Entry 6TDY (electron microscopy, 3.04 A resolution); this record covers chains B and E of the 26 polymer chains in the assembly.

Chain B:
Molecule: ATP synthase subunit alpha
Source organism: Euglena gracilis
Chain sequence (561 residues; row label = number of the first residue in the row):
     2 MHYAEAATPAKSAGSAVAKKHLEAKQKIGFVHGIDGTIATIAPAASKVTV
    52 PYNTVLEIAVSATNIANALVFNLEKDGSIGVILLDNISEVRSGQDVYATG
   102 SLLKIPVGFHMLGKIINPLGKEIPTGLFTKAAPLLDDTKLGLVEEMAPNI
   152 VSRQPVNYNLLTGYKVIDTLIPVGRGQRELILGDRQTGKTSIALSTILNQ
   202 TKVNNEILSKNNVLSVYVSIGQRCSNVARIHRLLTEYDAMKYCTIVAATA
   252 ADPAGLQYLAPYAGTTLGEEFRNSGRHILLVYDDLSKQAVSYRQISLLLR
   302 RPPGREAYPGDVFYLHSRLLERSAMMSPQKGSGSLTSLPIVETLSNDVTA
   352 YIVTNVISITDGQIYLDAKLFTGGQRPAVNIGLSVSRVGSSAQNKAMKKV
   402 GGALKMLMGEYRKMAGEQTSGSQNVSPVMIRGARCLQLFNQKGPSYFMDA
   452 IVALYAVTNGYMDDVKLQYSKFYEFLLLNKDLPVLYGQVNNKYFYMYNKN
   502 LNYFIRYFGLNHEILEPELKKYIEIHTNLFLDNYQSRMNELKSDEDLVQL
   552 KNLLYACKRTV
Not modelled in the structure: 2-25, 128-138
Ion coordination: Mg2+: Thr191 (together with ATP)
Residues lining bound ligands:
  - ATP (adenosine-5'-triphosphate), molecule 1: Arg186, Gln187, Thr188, Gly189, Lys190, Thr191, Ser192, Gln223, Phe372, Arg377, Pro378, Gln442, Lys443
  - ATP, molecule 2: Ile358, Ser359, Val386, Arg388
  - fragment of triton x-100 (TRT): Arg186, Gln187, Phe372

Chain E:
Molecule: ATP synthase subunit beta
Source organism: Euglena gracilis
Chain sequence (494 residues; row label = number of the first residue in the row):
     8 TAPATAADVKQVGYVQQIIGAVVDVTFTDSVPPVLTALTVDAKETGTLLT
    58 MEIVQHLDTKTARCICMSSTDMLRLRTPVVNTGSQITVPVGEATLGRIFN
   108 VMGDAIDQRGPVKNKVRWPIHRKAPTLAEQSGKDEVLVTGIKVIDLILPY
   158 CKGGKIGLFGGAGVGKTVIIMELINNVAKGHGGYSVFAGVGERTREGTDL
   208 YLEMMGSKVIDLQGDSKCVLVYGQMNEPPGARARVAQTALTMAEYFRDEA
   258 GQDVLLFVDNVFRFTQANSEVSALLGRIPAAVGYQPTLAEDLGMLQERIT
   308 STVKGSITSVQAVYVPADDITDPAPATTFSHLDATTVLSRSVAEAGIYPA
   358 VEPLECASRIMDPDAIDVNHYNVAMDIVEMLTKYKELQDIIAVLGIDELS
   408 EEDKLIVDRARKVAKFMSQPFAVAEVFTGMKGYYVQLEDCVSDFGSLLMG
   458 QCDNIPEMAFYMVGGLDSVKEKAAKMAAEAAAMRERARKAAEAK
Not modelled in the structure: 8-14
Residues lining bound ligands: fragment of triton x-100 (TRT): Phe166, Asp325, Ile327, Phe336, Leu339, Asp340, Ala341, Thr342, Ala364, Ser365, Arg366

How chain B and chain E interact:
Pairs across the interface (64; chain B residue first):
  Phe31(B) with Thr66(E)
  His33(B) with Leu64(E); Asp65(E); Thr66(E)
  Gly34(B) with His63(E)
  Ile35(B) with Gln62(E), hydrogen bond (backbone-side chain); His63(E), hydrogen bond (backbone-backbone)
  Asp36(B) with Gln62(E); Arg284(E), salt bridge
  Gly37(B) with Arg284(E)
  Ser89(B) with Lys130(E)
  Arg92(B) with Ser37(E); Val38(E); Pro40(E)
  Ser93(B) with His63(E); Asp65(E), hydrogen bond (side chain-backbone); Thr66(E)
  Ile116(B) with Leu134(E), hydrophobic
  Ile124(B) with Leu134(E), hydrophobic
  Pro125(B) with Ala135(E)
  Thr126(B) with Leu134(E); Ala135(E)
  Arg186(B) with Ile327(E); Phe336(E)
  Gln187(B) with Phe336(E), hydrogen bond (side chain-backbone)
  Arg224(B) with Lys162(E); Glu304(E); His338(E), hydrogen bond (side chain-backbone); Asp340(E), salt bridge
  Cys225(B) with Leu134(E), hydrophobic; Gln137(E); Glu304(E), hydrogen bond (backbone-side chain)
  Ser226(B) with Gln137(E)
  Ala229(B) with Leu134(E), hydrophobic
  Arg230(B) with Arg366(E)
  Arg233(B) with Gly139(E)
  Ala251(B) with Glu304(E)
  Ala252(B) with Glu304(E)
  Arg294(B) with Ala287(E)
  Gln295(B) with Pro293(E); Thr294(E); Glu297(E)
  Leu298(B) with Ile285(E), hydrophobic; Ala287(E), hydrophobic; Pro293(E), hydrophobic
  Leu299(B) with Arg284(E)
  Arg301(B) with Gly283(E), hydrogen bond (side chain-backbone); Ile285(E)
  Ala308(B) with Ala287(E); Ala288(E)
  Glu343(B) with Ser337(E)
  Lys443(B) with Asp369(E), salt bridge; Asp371(E), salt bridge
  Asp545(B) with Arg416(E), salt bridge; Met456(E)
  Val549(B) with Met456(E), hydrophobic
  Lys552(B) with Asp383(E); Glu386(E), salt bridge
  Asn553(B) with Asn379(E), hydrogen bond
  Tyr556(B) with Asn379(E); Asp383(E); Glu386(E)
  Arg560(B) with Pro370(E); Val375(E)
Interface residues without a listed pair, chain B (48 interface residues in all): Val32, Thr38, Val91, Gly127, Gln223, Val228, Lys288, Val291, Pro304, Leu345, Glu546
Interface residues without a listed pair, chain E (52 interface residues in all): Pro39, Val41, Ala131, Thr133, Lys140, Ala296, Gly300, Met301, Thr328, Ala333, Leu339, Met382, Leu455, Gly457

In short:
48 residues of chain B and 52 residues of chain E are in contact; the contacts include 8 hydrogen bonds and 6
salt bridges. Among the polar pairs are Asp36(B)-Arg284(E), Arg224(B)-Asp340(E) and Lys443(B)-Asp369(E).
Fragment of triton x-100 is bound between chain B and chain E.
Chain B is ATP synthase subunit alpha and chain E is ATP synthase subunit beta, both from Euglena gracilis;
the structure, Cryo-EM structure of Euglena gracilis mitochondrial ATP synthase, OSCP/F1/c-ring in rotational
state 1, was determined by electron microscopy (same publication as 6TDU, 6TDV, 6TDW, 6TDX, 6TDZ and 6TE0).
